PDB entry 5GON | X-ray diffraction, 2.48 A resolution | chains A and F of the 6 polymer chains in the assembly

[Chain A]
Molecule: Tubulin alpha-1B chain
Organism: Bos taurus
UniProt: P81947 (TBA1B_BOVIN); residue numbers follow UniProt; this construct covers 1-440
Chain sequence (440 residues; each row starts with the number of its first residue):
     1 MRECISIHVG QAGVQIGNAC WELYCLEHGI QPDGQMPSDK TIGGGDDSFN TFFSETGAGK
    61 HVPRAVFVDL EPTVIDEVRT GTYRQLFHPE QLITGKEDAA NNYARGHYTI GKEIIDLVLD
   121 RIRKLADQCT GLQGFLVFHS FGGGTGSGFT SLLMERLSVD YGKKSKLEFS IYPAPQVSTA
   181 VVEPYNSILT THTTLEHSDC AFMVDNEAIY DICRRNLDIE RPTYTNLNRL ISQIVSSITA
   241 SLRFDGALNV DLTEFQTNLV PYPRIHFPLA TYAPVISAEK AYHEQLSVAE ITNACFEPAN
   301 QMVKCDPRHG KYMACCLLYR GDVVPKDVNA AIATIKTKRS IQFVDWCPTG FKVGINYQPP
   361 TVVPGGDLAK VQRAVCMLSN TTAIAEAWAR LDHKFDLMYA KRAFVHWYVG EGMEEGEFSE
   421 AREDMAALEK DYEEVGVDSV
Not modelled in the structure: 440
Bound ions: Ca2+: D39, T41, G44, E55
Small-molecule neighbours:
  - 6ZR ((3R,4R)-4-(4-methoxy-3-oxidanyl-phenyl)-3-methyl-1-(3,4,5-trimethoxyphenyl)azetidin-2-one): T179, A180, V181
  - GTP: G10, Q11, A12, Q15, I16, D69, E71, D98, A99, A100, N101, S140, G142, G143, G144, T145, G146, I171, P173, V177, S178, T179, E183, N206, I209, Y224, L227, N228, I231

[Chain F]
Molecule: Uncharacterized protein
Organism: Gallus gallus
UniProt: E1BQ43 (E1BQ43_CHICK); residues 1-378 here = UniProt positions 1-378
Chain sequence (378 residues; row label = number of the first residue in the row):
     1 MYTFVVRDEN SSVYAEVSRL LLATGQWKRL RKDNPRFNLM LGERNRLPFG RLGHEPGLVQ
    61 LVNYYRGADK LCRKASLVKL IKTSPELSES CTWFPESYVI YPTNLKTPVA PAQNGIRHLI
   121 NNTRTDEREV FLAAYNRRRE GREGNVWIAK SSAGAKGEGI LISSEASELL DFIDEQGQVH
   181 VIQKYLEKPL LLEPGHRKFD IRSWVLVDHL YNIYLYREGV LRTSSEPYNS ANFQDKTCHL
   241 TNHCIQKEYS KNYGRYEEGN EMFFEEFNQY LMDALNTTLE NSILLQIKHI IRSCLMCIEP
   301 AISTKHLHYQ SFQLFGFDFM VDEELKVWLI EVNGAPACAQ KLYAELCQGI VDVAISSVFP
   361 LADTGQKTSQ PTSIFIKL
Not modelled in the structure: 103-124, 137-143, 152-161, 174-179, 232-234, 251, 363-372
Bound ions: Mg2+ near E331 (its only coordinating residue here)

[How chain A and chain F interact]
Residue-residue contacts (22; chain A residue first):
  Q176(A) - P56(F)
  E207(A) - H54(F)  salt bridge
  E297(A) - H306(F)
  K304(A) - H54(F)
  K304(A) - H308(F)
  C305(A) - H308(F)
  D306(A) - R66(F)
  R308(A) - P300(F)  hydrogen bond (side chain-backbone)
  R308(A) - A301(F)
  R308(A) - I302(F)
  R308(A) - S303(F)  hydrogen bond (side chain-backbone)
  H309(A) - R66(F)  hydrogen bond (side chain-backbone)
  H309(A) - G67(F)
  H309(A) - A301(F)  hydrogen bond (side chain-backbone)
  S340(A) - P300(F)
  S340(A) - A301(F)
  E386(A) - G50(F)
  E386(A) - R66(F)  salt bridge
  R390(A) - G50(F)
  R390(A) - H54(F)  hydrogen bond
  H393(A) - R51(F)
  E433(A) - R46(F)  salt bridge
Also at the interface, not in a pair above, chain A (17 interface residues in all): P175, P298, K338, A389
Also at the interface, not in a pair above, chain F (15 interface residues in all): G53, L307

[Overview]
17 residues of chain A face 15 of chain F across their interface, with 5 hydrogen bonds and 3 salt bridges.
Polar contacts include E207(A)-H54(F), E386(A)-R66(F) and E433(A)-R46(F). Ligands of chain A: GTP and compound
6ZR. D39(A), T41(A), G44(A) and E55(A) coordinate Ca2+.
Here chain A is Tubulin alpha-1B chain (Bos taurus) and chain F is Uncharacterized protein (Gallus gallus).
Entry 5GON (Structures of a beta-lactam bridged analogue in complex with tubulin) was determined by X-ray
diffraction.
